Entry 7WB3 (X-ray diffraction, 2.40 A resolution); this record covers chains A and C of the 4 polymer chains in the assembly.

== Chain A ==
Name: Redox-sensing transcriptional repressor Rex
Source organism: Thermotoga maritima MSB8
Reference sequence: Q9WY16 (REX1_THEMA); numbering as in UniProt (aligned over 1-208)
Amino-acid sequence (208 residues; each row starts with the number of its first residue):
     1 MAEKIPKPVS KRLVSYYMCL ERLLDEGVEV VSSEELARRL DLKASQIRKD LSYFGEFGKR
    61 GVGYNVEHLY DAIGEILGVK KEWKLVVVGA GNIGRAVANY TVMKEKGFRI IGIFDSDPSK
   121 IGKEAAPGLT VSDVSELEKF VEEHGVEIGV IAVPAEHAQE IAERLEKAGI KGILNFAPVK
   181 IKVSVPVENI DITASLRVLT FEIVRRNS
Disordered / not traced: 1-4, 208
Residues lining bound ligands:
  - NAD (nicotinamide-adenine-dinucleotide), molecule 1: Val88, Gly89, Ala90, Gly91, Asn92, Ile93, Gly94, Asp115, Ser116, Asp117, Lys120, Val134, Ala152, Val153, Pro154, Ala155, His157, Ile161, Phe176, Ala177, Pro178, Ile192, Thr193
  - NAD, molecule 2: Ala96, Val97, Tyr100
Swiss-Prot annotation at these positions:
  - DNA-binding region: Ser15 to Phe54 (H-T-H motif)
  - binding site (NAD(+)): Gly89 to Gly94
Reported in the primary citation:
  - binding site for the 22-nt DNA strand (chain C): Arg12, Ser33, Glu34, Lys43, Gln46, Arg48, Lys49, Ser52, Gly58, Tyr64
  - specificity-determining residues: Arg48, Lys49
  - binding site for the 22-nt DNA strand: Lys49
  - binding site for NAD: Val88, Gly89 to Gly94, Ala96, Tyr100, Asp115, Lys120, Val134, Val153, Pro154, Ile161
  - conformationally variable residues (domain motion, loop rearrangement): Arg48, Tyr100
  - self-association interface (contacts with another copy of this molecule); pairs are residue here / residue on that copy: Leu196-Phe108 (hydrophobic contact), Thr200-Phe108 (hydrophobic contact), Phe201

== Chain C ==
Molecule: 22-nt DNA strand
Sequence (22 nucleotides; row label = number of the first residue in the row):
     1 ATTTGAGAAA TTTATCACAA AA

== How chain A and chain C interact ==
Contacting residue pairs - 22 pairs, chain A then chain C:
  Ser32(A) with DT4(C), phosphate contact
  Ser33(A) with DT4(C), hydrogen bond to the phosphate
  Arg48(A) with DT4(C), salt bridge to the phosphate; DG5(C), hydrogen bond to the base
  Lys49(A) with DG7(C), hydrogen bond to the base; DA8(C), base contact
  Ser52(A) with DG5(C), sugar contact
  Glu56(A) with DG5(C), sugar contact; DA6(C), phosphate contact
  Phe57(A) with DG5(C), hydrogen bond to the phosphate
  Gly58(A) with DT4(C), phosphate contact; DG5(C), hydrogen bond to the phosphate
  Lys59(A) with DT4(C), sugar contact
  Arg60(A) with DT4(C), hydrogen bond to the base; DG5(C), hydrogen bond to the sugar
  Gly61(A) with DT2(C), base contact; DT3(C), hydrogen bond to the base
  Val62(A) with DT3(C), sugar contact
  Gly63(A) with DT3(C), phosphate contact; DT4(C), phosphate contact
  Tyr64(A) with DT4(C), sugar contact; DG5(C), hydrogen bond to the phosphate
Interface residues without a listed pair, chain A (15 interface residues in all): Val31

== In short ==
Chain A and chain C form an interface of 15 and 7 residues respectively; the contacts include 9 hydrogen bonds
and 1 salt bridge. Among the polar pairs are Arg48(A)-DG5(C), Lys49(A)-DG7(C) and Arg60(A)-DT4(C). The paper
reports a binding site for the 22-nt DNA strand (chain C) at Arg12(A), Ser33(A) and Glu34(A) among others; a
binding site for NAD at Val88(A), Gly89(A) and Ala96(A) among others.
Chain A is Redox-sensing transcriptional repressor Rex (Thermotoga maritima MSB8) and chain C is a 22-nt DNA
strand; the structure, Crystal structure of T. maritima Rex in ternary complex, was determined by X-ray
diffraction.
